Entry 6BOQ (X-ray diffraction, 1.96 A resolution); this record covers chains A and V of the 3 polymer chains in the assembly.

# Chain A
Protein: DNA-(apurinic or apyrimidinic site) lyase
Organism: Homo sapiens
Notes: EC 3.1.-.-, 4.2.99.18
Reference sequence: P27695 (APEX1_HUMAN); residue numbers follow UniProt; this construct covers 1-318
Sequence (318 residues; each row starts with the number of its first residue):
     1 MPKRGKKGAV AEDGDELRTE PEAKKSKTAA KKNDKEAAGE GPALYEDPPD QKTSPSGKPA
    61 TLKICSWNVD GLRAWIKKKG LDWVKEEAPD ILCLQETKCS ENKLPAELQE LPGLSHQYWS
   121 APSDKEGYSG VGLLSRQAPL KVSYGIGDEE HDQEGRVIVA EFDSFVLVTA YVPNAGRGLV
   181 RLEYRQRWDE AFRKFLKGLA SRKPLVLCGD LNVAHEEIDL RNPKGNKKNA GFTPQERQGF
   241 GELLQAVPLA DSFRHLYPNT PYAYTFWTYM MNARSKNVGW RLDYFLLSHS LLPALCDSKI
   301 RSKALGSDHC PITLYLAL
Unresolved in the structure: 1-42, 123, 149-152
Differences from the reference sequence: engineered mutation Ala138 (Cys in P27695)

# Chain V
Molecule: 21-nt DNA strand
Sequence (21 nucleotides; numbered 1 to 21; the number before each row is that of its first residue):
     1 GGATCCGTCG AACGCATCAG C

# Interface between chain A and chain V
Pairs across the interface (23):
  Asp70(A) - DG14(V)  sugar contact
  Gly71(A) - DG14(V)  phosphate contact
  Gly71(A) - DC15(V)  phosphate contact
  Leu72(A) - DC15(V)  phosphate contact
  Arg73(A) - DC15(V)  hydrogen bond to the phosphate
  Arg73(A) - DA16(V)  salt bridge to the phosphate
  Ala74(A) - DG14(V)  phosphate contact
  Ala74(A) - DC15(V)  hydrogen bond to the phosphate
  Lys78(A) - DG14(V)  salt bridge to the phosphate
  Lys98(A) - DG14(V)  base contact
  Lys98(A) - DC15(V)  sugar contact
  Glu126(A) - DA16(V)  sugar contact
  Gly127(A) - DC15(V)  phosphate contact
  Gly127(A) - DA16(V)  sugar contact
  Arg177(A) - DA11(V)  base contact
  Lys224(A) - DC5(V)  salt bridge to the phosphate
  Lys228(A) - DG7(V)  salt bridge to the phosphate
  Tyr269(A) - DA12(V)  sugar contact
  Tyr269(A) - DC13(V)  sugar contact
  Met270(A) - DA11(V)  base contact
  Met270(A) - DA12(V)  phosphate contact
  Met271(A) - DG10(V)  base contact
  Met271(A) - DA12(V)  hydrogen bond to the phosphate

# Overview
Chain A and chain V form an interface of 15 and 9 residues respectively; the contacts include 3 hydrogen bonds
and 4 salt bridges. Polar pairs include Arg73(A)-DC15(V), Ala74(A)-DC15(V) and Met271(A)-DA12(V).
Chain A is DNA-(apurinic or apyrimidinic site) lyase (Homo sapiens) and chain V is a 21-nt DNA strand; the
structure, Human APE1 substrate complex with an A/A mismatch adjacent the THF, was determined by X-ray
diffraction together with 6BOR, 6BOS, 6BOT, 6BOU, 6BOV and 6BOW from the same study.
